PDB entry 4US8 | X-ray diffraction, 1.49 A resolution | chain A

Chain A:
Molecule: Aldehyde oxidoreductase
Organism: Desulfovibrio gigas
Notes: EC 1.2.99.7
UniProtKB: Q46509 (MOP_DESGI); residues 1-907 here = UniProt positions 1-907
Chain sequence (907 residues; numbered 1 to 907; the number before each row is that of its first residue):
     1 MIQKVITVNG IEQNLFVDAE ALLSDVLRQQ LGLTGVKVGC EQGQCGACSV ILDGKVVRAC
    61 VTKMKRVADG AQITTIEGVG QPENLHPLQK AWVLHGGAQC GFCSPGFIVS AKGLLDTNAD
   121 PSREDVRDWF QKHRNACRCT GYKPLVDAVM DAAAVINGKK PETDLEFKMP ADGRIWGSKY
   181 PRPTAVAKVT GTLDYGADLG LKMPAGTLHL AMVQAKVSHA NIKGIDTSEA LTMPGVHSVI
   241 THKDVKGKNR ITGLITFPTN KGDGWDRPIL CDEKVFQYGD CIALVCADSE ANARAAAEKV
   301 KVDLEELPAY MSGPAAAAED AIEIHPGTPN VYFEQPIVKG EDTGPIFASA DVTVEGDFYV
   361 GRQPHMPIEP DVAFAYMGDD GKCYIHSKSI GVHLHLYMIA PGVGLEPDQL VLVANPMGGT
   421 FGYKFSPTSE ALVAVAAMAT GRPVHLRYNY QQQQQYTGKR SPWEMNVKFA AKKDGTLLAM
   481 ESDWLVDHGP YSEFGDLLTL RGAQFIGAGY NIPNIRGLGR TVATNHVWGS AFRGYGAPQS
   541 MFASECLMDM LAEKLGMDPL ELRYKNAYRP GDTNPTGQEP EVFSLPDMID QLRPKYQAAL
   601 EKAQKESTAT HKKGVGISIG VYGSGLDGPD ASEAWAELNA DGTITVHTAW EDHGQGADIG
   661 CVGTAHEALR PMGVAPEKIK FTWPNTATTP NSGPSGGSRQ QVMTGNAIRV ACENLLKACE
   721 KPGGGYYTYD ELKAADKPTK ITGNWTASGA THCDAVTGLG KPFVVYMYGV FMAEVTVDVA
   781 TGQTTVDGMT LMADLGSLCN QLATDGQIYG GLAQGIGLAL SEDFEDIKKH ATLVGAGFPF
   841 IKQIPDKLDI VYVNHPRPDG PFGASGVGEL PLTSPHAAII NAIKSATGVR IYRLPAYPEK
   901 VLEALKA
Modified residues: Cys271 (s-hydroxycysteine; CSO)
Metal / ion sites: 2Fe-2S cluster Fe site 1: Cys40, Cys45, Cys48, Cys60; 2Fe-2S cluster Fe site 2: Cys100, Cys103, Cys137, Cys139; Mg2+: Asp263, Glu899, Glu903
Small-molecule neighbours:
  - bicarbonate ion (BCT): Arg460, Ser461, Leu498, Ser530, Ala531, Phe532, Tyr535, Gly536, Gln539
  - 2Fe-2S cluster (FES), molecule 1: Lys37, Val38, Gly39, Cys40, Glu41, Gly43, Gln44, Cys45, Gly46, Ala47, Cys48, Arg58, Cys60
  - 2Fe-2S cluster (FES), molecule 2: Gly97, Gln99, Cys100, Gly101, Phe102, Cys103, Cys137, Arg138, Cys139, Thr140, Ile368
  - benzaldehyde (HBX), molecule 1: Ile255, Leu394, Phe425, Phe494, Leu626, Pro694
  - benzaldehyde (HBX), molecule 2: Ile255, Leu394, Phe425, Phe494, Leu497, Leu626
  - benzaldehyde (HBX), molecule 3: Phe425, Phe494, Leu497, Arg501, Ala531, Tyr535, Gly625, Leu626, Asp627, Gly696, Gly697
  - benzaldehyde (HBX), molecule 4: Phe425, Leu497, Arg501, Ala531, Tyr535, Leu626, Gly696, Gly697, Glu869
  - benzaldehyde / molybdenum cofactor: Gln99, Cys100, Cys139, Ile255, Ile390, Leu394, Gly419, Thr420, Phe421, Gly422, Phe425, Phe494, Leu497, Arg501, Ala531, Phe532, Arg533, Gly534, Tyr535, Gly625, Leu626, Asp627, Trp650, His653, Gly654, Gln655, Gly656, Ala657, Ile659, Gly660, Pro694, Ser695, Gly696, Gly697, Ser698, Arg699, Gln700, Gln701, Leu795, Ser797, Leu798, Cys799, Asn800, Ala803, Thr804, Gln807, Ala864, Ser865, Gly866, Val867, Gly868, Glu869
  - molybdenum cofactor (PCD; (molybdopterin-cytosine dinucleotide-S,S)-dioxo-aqua-molybdenum(V)): Gln99, Cys100, Cys139, Ile390, Gly419, Thr420, Phe421, Gly422, Phe425, Ala531, Phe532, Arg533, Gly534, Trp650, His653, Gly654, Gln655, Gly656, Ala657, Ile659, Gly660, Ser695, Gly696, Gly697, Ser698, Arg699, Gln700, Gln701, Leu795, Ser797, Leu798, Cys799, Asn800, Ala803, Thr804, Gln807, Ala864, Ser865, Gly866, Val867, Gly868, Glu869

In short:
Ligands of chain A: 2Fe-2S cluster, bicarbonate ion, molybdenum cofactor, 4 copies of benzaldehyde and
benzaldehyde / molybdenum cofactor. Cys40, Cys45, Cys48 and Cys60 form the 2Fe-2S cluster Fe site 1. Cys100,
Cys103, Cys137 and Cys139 form the 2Fe-2S cluster Fe site 2.
Chain A is Aldehyde oxidoreductase (Desulfovibrio gigas); the structure, Aldehyde Oxidoreductase from
Desulfovibrio gigas (MOP), soaked with benzaldehyde, was determined by X-ray diffraction together with 4US9
and 4USA from the same study.
